Entry 2QOJ (X-ray diffraction, 2.40 A resolution); this record covers chains Z and Y of the 3 polymer chains in the assembly.

[Chain Z]
Protein: LAGLIDADG endonuclease
From: Emericella nidulans (strain FGSC A4 / ATCC 38163 / CBS 112.46 / NRRL 194 / M139)
Reference sequence: H9D0N7 (H9D0N7_EMENI); residues 1-254 here correspond to UniProt positions 23-276 (UniProt number = residue number + 22)
Amino-acid sequence (254 residues; row label = number of the first residue in the row):
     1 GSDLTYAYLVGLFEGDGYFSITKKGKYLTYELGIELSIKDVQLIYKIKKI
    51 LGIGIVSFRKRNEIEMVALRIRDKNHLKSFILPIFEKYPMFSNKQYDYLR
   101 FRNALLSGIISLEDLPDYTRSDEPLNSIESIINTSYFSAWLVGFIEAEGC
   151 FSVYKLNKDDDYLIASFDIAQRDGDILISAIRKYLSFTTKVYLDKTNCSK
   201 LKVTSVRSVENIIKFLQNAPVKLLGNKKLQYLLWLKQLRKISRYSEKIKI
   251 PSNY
Modified residues: Mse66 (selenomethionine; parent Met); Mse90 (selenomethionine; parent Met)
Construct notes: conflict Gly1 (Ala23 in H9D0N7), Ser2 (Gly24 in H9D0N7)
Bound ions: Mg2+ site 1: Gly15, Glu148 (shared with 1 residue of chain X; DC517(Y) of chain Y); Mg2+ site 2: Ala147 (shared with 1 residue of chain X; DA516(Y) of chain Y)
Reported in the primary citation:
  - Mg2+ coordination: Asp16, Glu148
  - catalytic residues: Asp16, Glu148
  - binding site for I-AniI DNA target seq1: Arg59, Arg61, Arg70, Arg72

[Chain Y]
Molecule: I-AniI DNA target seq2
Sequence (31 nucleotides; each row starts with the number of its first residue):
   501 GCGCTTTACAGAGAAACCTCCTCAGCGCGCT
Disordered / not traced: 531
Bound ions: Mg2+ site 1: DA516 (shared with 1 residue of chain X; Ala147(Z) of chain Z); Mg2+ site 2: DA516, DC517; Mg2+ site 3: DC517 (shared with 1 residue of chain X; Gly15(Z), Glu148(Z) of chain Z)

[Chain Z / chain Y interface]
Pairs across the interface (47; chain Z residue first):
  Gly15(Z) with DC517(Y), phosphate contact
  Asp16(Z) with DA516(Y), phosphate contact
  Gly17(Z) with DC517(Y), sugar contact
  Tyr18(Z) with DC518(Y), phosphate contact; DT519(Y), base contact
  Ser20(Z) with DT519(Y), base contact
  Thr22(Z) with DT519(Y), base contact; DC520(Y), base contact
  Lys23(Z) with DC520(Y), hydrogen bond to the phosphate; DC521(Y), salt bridge to the phosphate
  Lys24(Z) with DC521(Y), phosphate contact; DT522(Y), base contact
  Gly25(Z) with DC521(Y), hydrogen bond to the phosphate
  Glu35(Z) with DA516(Y), phosphate contact; DC517(Y), hydrogen bond to the base
  Leu36(Z) with DA516(Y), phosphate contact
  Ser37(Z) with DA515(Y), phosphate contact; DA516(Y), hydrogen bond to the phosphate
  Arg59(Z) with DC518(Y), base contact
  Ile64(Z) with DA514(Y), sugar contact; DA515(Y), phosphate contact
  Mse66(Z) with DA516(Y), base contact
  Arg72(Z) with DC520(Y), base contact
  Lys94(Z) with DC517(Y), phosphate contact
  Arg120(Z) with DC518(Y), salt bridge to the phosphate
  Glu148(Z) with DC517(Y), phosphate contact
  Leu156(Z) with DT506(Y), base contact; DT507(Y), base contact
  Tyr162(Z) with DC504(Y), sugar contact; DT505(Y), hydrogen bond to the phosphate; DT506(Y), base contact
  Ile164(Z) with DT506(Y), base contact
  Thr189(Z) with DT507(Y), hydrogen bond to the phosphate; DA508(Y), phosphate contact
  Lys190(Z) with DA508(Y), hydrogen bond to the phosphate; DC509(Y), salt bridge to the phosphate
  Tyr192(Z) with DC509(Y), sugar contact; DA510(Y), hydrogen bond to the phosphate
  Lys195(Z) with DG511(Y), salt bridge to the phosphate
  Lys200(Z) with DG511(Y), hydrogen bond to the base
  Lys202(Z) with DC509(Y), base contact
  Thr204(Z) with DT507(Y), base contact
  Ser205(Z) with DT506(Y), phosphate contact; DT507(Y), phosphate contact
  Val206(Z) with DT506(Y), hydrogen bond to the phosphate
  Arg243(Z) with DT505(Y), phosphate contact; DT506(Y), salt bridge to the phosphate
Also at the interface, not in a pair above, chain Z (39 interface residues in all): Thr29, Lys39, Asp40, Arg70, Ala147, Thr188, Tyr244
Also at the interface, not in a pair above, chain Y (18 interface residues in all): DA512

[Summary]
39 residues of chain Z and 18 residues of chain Y are in contact; the contacts include 10 hydrogen bonds and 5
salt bridges. Polar contacts include Glu35(Z)-DC517(Y), Lys200(Z)-DG511(Y) and Lys23(Z)-DC520(Y). From the
paper: catalytic residues Asp16(Z) and Glu148(Z); a binding site for I-AniI DNA target seq1 at Arg59(Z),
Arg61(Z) and Arg70(Z) among others.
Here chain Z is LAGLIDADG endonuclease (Emericella nidulans (strain FGSC A4 / ATCC 38163 / CBS 112.46 / NRRL
194 / M139)) and chain Y is I-AniI DNA target seq2. Entry 2QOJ (Coevolution of a homing endonuclease and its
host target sequence) was determined by X-ray diffraction.
